7QO3 - chains C and D of the 41 polymer chains in the assembly; structure by electron microscopy, 6.10 A resolution (low resolution: residue-level contacts below are approximate; hydrogen-bond / salt-bridge calls are withheld).

== Chain C ==
Molecule: Proteasome subunit alpha type-3
Source organism: Saccharomyces cerevisiae
UniProtKB: P23638 (PSA3_YEAST); residues 1-258 here = UniProt positions 1-258
Amino-acid sequence (258 residues; row label = number of the first residue in the row):
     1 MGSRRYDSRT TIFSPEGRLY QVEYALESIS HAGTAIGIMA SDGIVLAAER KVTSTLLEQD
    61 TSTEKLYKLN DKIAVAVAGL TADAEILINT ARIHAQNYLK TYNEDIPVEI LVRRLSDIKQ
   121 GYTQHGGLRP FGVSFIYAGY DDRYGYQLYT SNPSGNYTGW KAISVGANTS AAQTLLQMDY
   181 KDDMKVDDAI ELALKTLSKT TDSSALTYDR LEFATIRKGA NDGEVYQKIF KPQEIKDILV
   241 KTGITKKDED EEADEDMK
Unresolved in the structure: 1, 246-258
UniProt features mapped onto this chain:
  - cross-link (Glycyl lysine isopeptide (Lys-Gly)): K100 (interchain with G-Cter in ubiquitin), K199 (interchain with G-Cter in ubiquitin), K231 (interchain with G-Cter in ubiquitin)

== Chain D ==
Molecule: Proteasome subunit alpha type-4
Source organism: Saccharomyces cerevisiae
UniProtKB: P40303 (PSA4_YEAST); residue numbers follow UniProt; this construct covers 1-254
Amino-acid sequence (254 residues; row label = number of the first residue in the row):
     1 MSGYDRALSI FSPDGHIFQV EYALEAVKRG TCAVGVKGKN CVVLGCERRS TLKLQDTRIT
    61 PSKVSKIDSH VVLSFSGLNA DSRILIEKAR VEAQSHRLTL EDPVTVEYLT RYVAGVQQRY
   121 TQSGGVRPFG VSTLIAGFDP RDDEPKLYQT EPSGIYSSWS AQTIGRNSKT VREFLEKNYD
   181 RKEPPATVEE CVKLTVRSLL EVVQTGAKNI EITVVKPDSD IVALSSEEIN QYVTQIEQEK
   241 QEQQEQDKKK KSNH
Unresolved in the structure: 1-3, 240-254
UniProt features mapped onto this chain:
  - modified residue: T60 (Phosphothreonine)

== How chain C and chain D interact ==
Residue-residue contacts (63):
  R4(C) - R6(D)
  D7(C) - Y4(D)
  D7(C) - R6(D)
  R9(C) - A7(D)
  R9(C) - L8(D)
  R9(C) - S9(D)
  R9(C) - I10(D)
  I12(C) - L8(D)
  I12(C) - Q19(D)
  F13(C) - Q19(D)
  F13(C) - Y22(D)
  F13(C) - L78(D)
  F13(C) - R127(D)
  F13(C) - P128(D)
  P15(C) - E25(D)
  E16(C) - R29(D)
  G17(C) - A26(D)
  G17(C) - L78(D)
  L19(C) - R127(D)
  R113(C) - R83(D)
  R113(C) - I86(D)
  R113(C) - E87(D)
  S116(C) - R83(D)
  D117(C) - R83(D)
  D117(C) - I84(D)
  D117(C) - E87(D)
  Q120(C) - A80(D)
  Q120(C) - D81(D)
  Q120(C) - I84(D)
  Q120(C) - F129(D)
  T123(C) - R127(D)
  Q124(C) - Y120(D)
  Q124(C) - R127(D)
  Q124(C) - F129(D)
  G126(C) - Y4(D)
  G127(C) - Y4(D)
  Y144(C) - R58(D)
  Y144(C) - I59(D)
  Q147(C) - I59(D)
  L148(C) - I59(D)
  Y149(C) - I59(D)
  S154(C) - A80(D)
  G155(C) - A80(D)
  G155(C) - R83(D)
  N156(C) - N79(D)
  N156(C) - R83(D)
  Y157(C) - P61(D)
  Y157(C) - R83(D)
  T158(C) - Q55(D)
  G159(C) - Q55(D)
  G159(C) - T60(D)
  W160(C) - L52(D)
  W160(C) - L54(D)
  W160(C) - Q55(D)
  K161(C) - L54(D)
  K161(C) - Q55(D)
  K161(C) - D56(D)
  A162(C) - L54(D)
  Q173(C) - L52(D)
  L176(C) - L54(D)
  Q177(C) - K53(D)
  Q177(C) - L54(D)
  Y180(C) - L54(D)
Other interface residues (no listed pair), chain C (39 interface residues in all): S8, T11, S14, R18, H125
Other interface residues (no listed pair), chain D (35 interface residues in all): G125, V126, G130

== Summary ==
39 residues of chain C and 35 residues of chain D are in contact.
Here chain C is Proteasome subunit alpha type-3 and chain D is Proteasome subunit alpha type-4, both from
Saccharomyces cerevisiae. Entry 7QO3 (Structure of the 26S proteasome-Ubp6 complex in the si state (Core
Particle and Lid)) was determined by electron microscopy.
